3X44 - chains A and B; structure by X-ray diffraction, 1.90 A resolution.

Chain A (and B):
Protein: O-ureido-L-serine synthase
Organism: Streptomyces lavendulae
Notes: EC 2.6.99.3, 2.5.1.47; chain B of this document is another copy of the same molecule, construct and numbering; everything in this record applies to it too
UniProtKB: D2Z027 (DCSD_STRLA); residue numbers follow UniProt; this construct covers 1-324
Chain sequence (332 residues; each row starts with the number of its first residue):
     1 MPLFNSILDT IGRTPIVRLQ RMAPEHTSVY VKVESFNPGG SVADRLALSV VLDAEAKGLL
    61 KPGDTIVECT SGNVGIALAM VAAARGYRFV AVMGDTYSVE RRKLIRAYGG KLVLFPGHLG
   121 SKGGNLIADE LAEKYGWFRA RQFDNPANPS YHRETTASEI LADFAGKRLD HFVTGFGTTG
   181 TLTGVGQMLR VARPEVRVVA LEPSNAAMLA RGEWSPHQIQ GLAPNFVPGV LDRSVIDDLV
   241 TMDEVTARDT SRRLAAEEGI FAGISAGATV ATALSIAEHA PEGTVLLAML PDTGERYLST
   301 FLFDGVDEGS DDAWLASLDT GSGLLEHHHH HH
Unresolved in the structure: 1, 323-332 (chain B: 1, 318-332)
Construct notes: engineered mutation Ala43 (Lys in D2Z027); expression tag (325-332)
Ligand contacts: PUS ((E)-O-(carbamoylamino)-N-({3-hydroxy-2-methyl-5-[(phosphonooxy)methyl]pyridin-4-yl}methylidene)-L-serine): Cys69, Thr70, Ser71, Gly72, Asn73, Val74, Ser121, Gln142, Phe143, His152, Phe176, Gly177, Thr178, Thr179, Gly180, Thr181, Gln220, Gly221, Leu222, Ala223, Pro224, Ser265, Pro291, Asp292, Tyr297
Curated features (UniProtKB/Swiss-Prot):
  - binding site (pyridoxal 5'-phosphate): Asn73, Gly177 to Thr181, Ser265
  - mutagenesis: Val74 (V74T: KM for OAS is 61 mM, KM for H(2)S is unchanged), Tyr97 (Y97F: KM for OAS is unchanged, KM for H(2)S is 0.073 mM; Y97M: KM for OAS is 330 mM, KM for H(2)S is 0.084), Ser121 (S121A: KM for OAS is 140 mM, KM for H(2)S is 0.095 mM; S121M: KM for OAS is 44 mM, KM for H(2)S is 0.20 mM)

Chain A / chain B interface:
Residue-residue contacts (27):
  Leu52(A) with Gly166(B)
  Tyr151(A) with Ala165(B), hydrophobic
  Glu154(A) with Leu161(B); Ala162(B), hydrogen bond (backbone-backbone); Ala165(B); Ala192(B); Arg193(B), salt bridge
  Thr155(A) with Ala165(B)
  Ser158(A) with Ser158(B), hydrogen bond (backbone-side chain); Leu161(B)
  Leu161(A) with Glu154(B); Ser158(B); Met188(B), hydrophobic
  Ala162(A) with Glu154(B), hydrogen bond (backbone-backbone)
  Ala165(A) with Tyr151(B), hydrophobic; Glu154(B); Thr155(B)
  Gly166(A) with Leu52(B)
  Met188(A) with Met188(B), hydrophobic; Val191(B), hydrophobic; Ala192(B), hydrophobic
  Val191(A) with Gln187(B); Met188(B), hydrophobic; Val191(B), hydrophobic
  Ala192(A) with Arg153(B); Met188(B), hydrophobic
  Arg193(A) with Glu154(B), salt bridge
Interface residues without a listed pair, chain A (15 interface residues in all): Arg153, Gln187

Overview:
The chain A/chain B interface involves 15 residues from each chain; the contacts include 3 hydrogen bonds and
2 salt bridges. Among the polar pairs are Glu154(A)-Arg193(B), Ser158(A)-Ser158(B) and Glu154(A)-Ala162(B).
Ligands of chain A: compound PUS.
Chain A and chain B are both O-ureido-L-serine synthase (Streptomyces lavendulae); the structure, Crystal
structure of O-ureido-L-serine-bound K43A mutant of O-ureido-L-serine synthase, was determined by X-ray
diffraction (same publication as 3X43).
